7S4H - chains A and C of the 9 polymer chains in the assembly; structure by electron microscopy, 2.14 A resolution.

# Chain A
Protein: Particulate methane monooxygenase alpha subunit
Organism: Methylococcus capsulatus str. Bath
Notes: EC 1.14.18.3
UniProt: G1UBD1 (PMOB_METCA); residues 1-414 here = UniProt positions 1-414
Sequence (414 residues; each row starts with the number of its first residue):
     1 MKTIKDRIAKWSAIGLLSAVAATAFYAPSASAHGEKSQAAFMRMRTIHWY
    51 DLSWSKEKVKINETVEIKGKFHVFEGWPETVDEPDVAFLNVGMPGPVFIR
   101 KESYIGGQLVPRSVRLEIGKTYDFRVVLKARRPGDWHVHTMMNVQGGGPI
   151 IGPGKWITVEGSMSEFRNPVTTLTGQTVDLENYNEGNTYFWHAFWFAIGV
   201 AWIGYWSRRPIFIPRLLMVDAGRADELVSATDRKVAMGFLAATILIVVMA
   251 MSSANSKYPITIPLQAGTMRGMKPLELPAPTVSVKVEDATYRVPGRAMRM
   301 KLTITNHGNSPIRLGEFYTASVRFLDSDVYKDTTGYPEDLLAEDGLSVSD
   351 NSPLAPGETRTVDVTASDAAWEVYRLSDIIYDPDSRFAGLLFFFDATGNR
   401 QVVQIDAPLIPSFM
Disordered / not traced: 1-32
Bound ions: Cu ion site 1: H33, H137, H139; Cu ion site 2: H48, H72, Q404
Ligand contacts:
  - 1,2-dihexanoyl-sn-glycero-3-phosphocholine (HXG): D82, Q145, G146
  - diundecyl phosphatidyl choline (PLC): I244, V248, M251, N255, T261
UniProt features mapped onto this chain:
  - binding site (Cu cation): H33, H48, H72, H137, H139
  - mutagenesis: H48 (H48N: Impairs activity of soluble pmoB construct), H137 (H137A: Abolishes activity of soluble pmoB construct; when associated with A-139), H139 (H139A: Abolishes activity of soluble pmoB construct; when associated with A-137)
What the authors report for this chain:
  - Cu ion coordination: H33, H48, H72, H137, H139

# Chain C
Protein: Ammonia monooxygenase/methane monooxygenase, subunit C family protein
Organism: Methylococcus capsulatus str. Bath
Notes: EC 1.14.13.25
UniProt: Q603F1 (Q603F1_METCA); residues 30-289 here correspond to UniProt positions 1-260 (UniProt number = residue number - 29)
Sequence (260 residues; each row starts with the number of its first residue):
    30 MAATTIGGAAAAEAPLLDKKWLTFALAIYTVFYLWVRWYEGVYGWSAGLD
    80 SFAPEFETYWMNFLYTEIVLEIVTASILWGYLWKTRDRNLAALTPREELR
   130 RNFTHLVWLVAYAWAIYWGASYFTEQDGTWHQTIVRDTDFTPSHIIEFYL
   180 SYPIYIITGFAAFIYAKTRLPFFAKGISLPYLVLVVGPFMILPNVGLNEW
   230 GHTFWFMEELFVAPLHYGFVIFGWLALAVMGTLTQTFYSFAQGGLGQSLC
   280 EAVDEGLIAK
Disordered / not traced: 30-44, 281-289
Bound ions: Cu ion: N227, H231
Ligand contacts:
  - 1,2-dihexanoyl-sn-glycero-3-phosphocholine (HXG), molecule 1: L63, R66, W67, W143, Y146, W147, Y151
  - 1,2-dihexanoyl-sn-glycero-3-phosphocholine (HXG), molecule 2: W234, F235, M236, E237, P243, Y246
  - 1,2-didecanoyl-sn-glycero-3-phosphocholine (P1O), molecule 1: W50, F53, A54, I57, Y58, L107, Y110, L111, T114, R130, T133, V136, W137, A140, I183, I186, T187, Y194, R198
  - 1,2-didecanoyl-sn-glycero-3-phosphocholine (P1O), molecule 2: S105, W108, G109, W112, F189, F192, I193, K196, I206, L211, F218
  - 1,2-didecanoyl-sn-glycero-3-phosphocholine (P1O), molecule 3: W108, F189, I193
  - 1,2-didecanoyl-sn-glycero-3-phosphocholine (P1O), molecule 4: L208, L211, V212, V215, L254
  - diundecyl phosphatidyl choline (PLC), molecule 1: I57, V60, F61, W64, W67, Y68, Y72, Y88, N91, F92, T95, E96, L99, E100, T103, L179, I183, I186
  - diundecyl phosphatidyl choline (PLC), molecule 2: S80, F81, F85, M90, L93, Y94, I97, V98, T167, D168, F169, Y178, L221, P222, V224, G225, E228
  - diundecyl phosphatidyl choline (PLC), molecule 3: I97, E100, F169, Y178, P182
  - diundecyl phosphatidyl choline (PLC), molecule 4: L226, W229, F233, W234
  - diundecyl phosphatidyl choline (PLC), molecule 5: F235, E237, L239, V241, P243, Y246, V249, I250, W253
What the authors report for this chain:
  - conformationally variable residues (order/disorder transition): H160, R165, G225 to W253
  - contacts within the chain: D156-R165 (water-mediated contact), R165-E238 (hydrogen bond), R165-H173 (water-mediated contact), N227-E228 (hydrogen bond)
  - Cu ion coordination: N227, H231, H245

# Interface between chain A and chain C
Contacting residue pairs (30):
  H33(A) - L78(C)
  H33(A) - D166(C)
  G34(A) - V164(C)
  G34(A) - D166(C)
  E35(A) - D166(C)
  K36(A) - D79(C)  salt bridge
  K36(A) - F81(C)
  S37(A) - S80(C)  hydrogen bond
  S37(A) - F81(C)
  S37(A) - D166(C)  hydrogen bond (side chain-backbone)
  M93(A) - T162(C)
  P94(A) - W74(C)
  P94(A) - L78(C)  hydrophobic
  G95(A) - T162(C)
  R132(A) - W74(C)
  Q145(A) - E237(C)
  G146(A) - M236(C)
  G147(A) - M236(C)
  G148(A) - M236(C)
  I151(A) - V164(C)  hydrophobic
  F212(A) - F266(C)  hydrophobic
  I213(A) - F266(C)  hydrophobic
  I213(A) - L278(C)  hydrophobic
  P214(A) - L278(C)
  L216(A) - F266(C)  hydrophobic
  L216(A) - Y267(C)  hydrophobic
  L217(A) - L278(C)  hydrophobic
  L217(A) - C279(C)  hydrophobic
  D220(A) - Y267(C)  hydrogen bond
  R375(A) - F81(C)
Interface residues without a listed pair, chain A (25 interface residues in all): M141, P149, M218, A221
Interface residues without a listed pair, chain C (19 interface residues in all): I163, R165, T263, F269, L274

# Summary
25 residues of chain A face 19 of chain C across their interface, with 3 hydrogen bonds and 1 salt bridge.
Among the polar pairs are K36(A)-D79(C), S37(A)-S80(C) and S37(A)-D166(C). From the paper: Cu ion coordination
by H33(A), H48(A) and N227(C) among others; conformational variability at H160(C), R165(C) and G225(C).
Here chain A is Particulate methane monooxygenase alpha subunit and chain C is Ammonia monooxygenase/methane
monooxygenase, subunit C family protein, both from Methylococcus capsulatus str. Bath. Entry 7S4H (CryoEM
structure of Methylococcus capsulatus (Bath) pMMO in a native lipid nanodisc at 2.14 Angstrom resolution) was
determined by electron microscopy together with 7S4I, 7S4J, 7S4K, 7S4L, 7S4M, 7T4O and 7T4P from the same
study.
